5GIN - chains C and E of the 10 polymer chains in the assembly; structure by X-ray diffraction, 3.31 A resolution.

# Chain C
Name: 50S ribosomal protein L7Ae
Source organism: Sulfolobus solfataricus
Reference sequence: A0A0E3JZF7 (A0A0E3JZF7_SULSF); residues 6-130 here correspond to UniProt positions 3-127 (UniProt number = residue number - 3)
Amino-acid sequence (130 residues; each row starts with the number of its first residue):
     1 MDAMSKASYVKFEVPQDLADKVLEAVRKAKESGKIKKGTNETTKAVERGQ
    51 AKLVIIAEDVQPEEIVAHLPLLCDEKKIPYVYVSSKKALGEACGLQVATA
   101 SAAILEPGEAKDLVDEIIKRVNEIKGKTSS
Disordered / not traced: 1-6, 129-130
Sequence notes: initiating methionine (1); expression tag (2-5)

# Chain E
Name: Fibrillarin-like rRNA/tRNA 2'-O-methyltransferase
Source organism: Sulfolobus solfataricus
Notes: EC 2.1.1.-
Reference sequence: A0A0E3JUC9 (A0A0E3JUC9_SULSF); numbering as in UniProt (aligned over 3-232)
Amino-acid sequence (232 residues; row label = number of the first residue in the row):
     1 MAEVITVKQTNMENIYECEFNDGSFRLCTRNLVPNFNVYGERLIKYEGVE
    51 YREWNAFRSKLAGAILKGLKTNPIRKGTKVLYLGAASGTTISHVSDIIEL
   101 NGKAYGVEFSPRVVRELLLVAQRRPNIFPLLADARFPQSYKSVVENVDVL
   151 YVDIAQPDQTDIAIYNAKFFLKVNGDMLLVIKARSIDVTKDPKEIYKTEV
   201 EKLENSNFETIQIINLDPYDKDHAIVLSKYKG
Disordered / not traced: 1-4, 232
Sequence notes: initiating methionine (1); expression tag (2)
Residues lining bound ligands: S-adenosylhomocysteine (SAH): Lys60, Tyr82, Gly84, Ala85, Ala86, Thr89, Thr90, Val107, Glu108, Phe109, Ser110, Ala132, Asp133, Ala134, Arg135, Asp153, Ile154, Ala155, Gln156, Lys182

# How chain C and chain E interact
Pairs across the interface (8; chain C residue first):
  Asp74(C) - Phe136(E)
  Glu75(C) - Arg135(E)  salt bridge
  Glu75(C) - Phe136(E)
  Lys76(C) - Arg135(E)
  Lys76(C) - Asp158(E)
  Lys77(C) - Arg135(E)  hydrogen bond (side chain-backbone)
  Lys77(C) - Phe136(E)
  Lys77(C) - Tyr165(E)

# In short
Chain C and chain E each contribute 4 residues to their interface, with 1 hydrogen bond and 1 salt bridge.
Among the polar pairs are Glu75(C)-Arg135(E) and Lys77(C)-Arg135(E). Bound to chain E: S-adenosylhomocysteine.
Here chain C is 50S ribosomal protein L7Ae and chain E is Fibrillarin-like rRNA/tRNA 2'-O-methyltransferase,
both from Sulfolobus solfataricus. Entry 5GIN (Crystal structure of box C/D RNP with 12 nt guide regions and 9
nt substrates) was determined by X-ray diffraction (same publication as 5GIO and 5GIP).
